Entry 6M3V (X-ray diffraction, 4.60 A resolution (low resolution: residue-level contacts below are approximate; hydrogen-bond / salt-bridge calls are withheld)); this record covers chains J and O of the 18 polymer chains in the assembly.

[Chain J]
Molecule: 355-nt DNA strand
Source organism: other sequences
Sequence (355 nucleotides; each row starts with the number of its first residue):
     1 CGCTGACGTT TTTTTTTTCA TGTGCCGGTC TCACACGTGC CTGGAGACTA GTAAGCGCTT
    61 CTAGTGGCGG TTAAAACGCG GTAGACAGCG CGTACGTGCG TTTAAGCGGT GCTAGAGCTG
   121 TCTACGACCA ATTGAGCGGC CTCGGCACCG GGATGCGATT TTTTTTTTCA TACTCGAGCA
   181 TGCATTTTTT TTTTCATGTG CCGGTCTCAC ACGTGCCTGG AGACTAGTAA GCGCTTCTAG
   241 TGGCGGTTAA AACGCGGTAG ACAGCGCGTA CGTGCGTTTA AGCGGTGCTA GAGCTGTCTA
   301 CGACCAATTG AGCGGCCTCG GCACCGGGAT GCGTTTTTTT TTTCGTCAGC GGTAC

[Chain O]
Molecule: Histone H3.1
Source organism: Homo sapiens
UniProtKB: P68431 (H31_HUMAN); residues 0-135 here correspond to UniProt positions 1-136 (UniProt number = residue number + 1)
Sequence (136 residues; numbered 0 to 135; the number before each row is that of its first residue; numbering starts at 0):
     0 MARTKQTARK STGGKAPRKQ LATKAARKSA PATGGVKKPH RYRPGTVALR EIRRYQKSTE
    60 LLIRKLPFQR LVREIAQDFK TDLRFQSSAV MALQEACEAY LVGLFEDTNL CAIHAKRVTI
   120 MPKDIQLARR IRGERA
Unresolved in the structure: 0-37
Swiss-Prot annotation at these positions:
  - modified residue: Arg-2 (Asymmetric dimethylarginine), Thr-3 (Phosphothreonine), Lys-4 (Allysine), Gln-5 (5-glutamyl dopamine), Thr-6 (Phosphothreonine), Arg-8 (Citrulline), Lys-9 (N6,N6,N6-trimethyllysine), Ser-10 (ADP-ribosylserine), Thr-11 (Phosphothreonine), Lys-14 (N6-(2-hydroxyisobutyryl)lysine), Arg-17 (Asymmetric dimethylarginine), Lys-18 (N6-(2-hydroxyisobutyryl)lysine), Lys-23 (N6-(2-hydroxyisobutyryl)lysine), Arg-26 (Citrulline), Lys-27 (N6,N6,N6-trimethyllysine), Ser-28 (ADP-ribosylserine), Lys-36 (N6,N6,N6-trimethyllysine), Lys-37 (N6-methyllysine), Tyr-41 (Phosphotyrosine), Lys-56 (N6,N6,N6-trimethyllysine) and 8 more in UniProt
  - lipidation: Lys-18 (N6-decanoyllysine)

[How chain J and chain O interact]
Pairs across the interface (27):
  DG240(J) / Arg-83(O)
  DG240(J) / Phe-84(O)
  DG240(J) / Gln-85(O)
  DG240(J) / Ser-86(O)
  DT241(J) / Arg-72(O)
  DT241(J) / Arg-83(O)
  DT241(J) / Phe-84(O)
  DA250(J) / Arg-63(O)
  DA251(J) / Arg-63(O)
  DG256(J) / Arg-40(O)
  DA259(J) / Arg-42(O)
  DA259(J) / Pro-43(O)
  DG260(J) / Thr-118(O)
  DA261(J) / Arg-116(O)
  DA261(J) / Val-117(O)
  DA261(J) / Thr-118(O)
  DA261(J) / Met-120(O)
  DC262(J) / Arg-116(O)
  DC262(J) / Met-120(O)
  DG333(J) / His-39(O)
  DG333(J) / Tyr-41(O)
  DT334(J) / His-39(O)
  DT334(J) / Arg-40(O)
  DT334(J) / Tyr-41(O)
  DT334(J) / Arg-42(O)
  DT334(J) / Thr-45(O)
  DT335(J) / Arg-40(O)
Interface residues without a listed pair, chain J (14 interface residues in all): DG257, DT258
Interface residues without a listed pair, chain O (17 interface residues in all): Leu-82

[Overview]
14 residues of chain J and 17 residues of chain O are in contact.
Here chain J is a 355-nt DNA strand (other sequences) and chain O is Histone H3.1 (Homo sapiens). Entry 6M3V
(355 bp di-nucleosome harboring cohesive DNA termini) was determined by X-ray diffraction (same publication as
6LA8, 6LA9 and 6M44).
